Entry 7B9C (X-ray diffraction, 2.40 A resolution); this record covers chains A and B of the 4 polymer chains in the assembly.

# Chain A
Molecule: Splicing factor 3B subunit 3
Source organism: Mus musculus
Reference sequence: chimeric construct of Q921M3, Q15393: residues 1-760 from Q921M3 (SF3B3_MOUSE) positions 1-442 (offset varies); residues 768-1198 from Q15393 positions 768-1198 (same numbers)
Chain sequence (899 residues; row label = number of the first residue in the row; note: 318 numbers in that range are skipped by the numbering (no residue carries them; nothing is unmodelled there); numbers below 1 keep their minus sign (Gly-9 is residue -9)):
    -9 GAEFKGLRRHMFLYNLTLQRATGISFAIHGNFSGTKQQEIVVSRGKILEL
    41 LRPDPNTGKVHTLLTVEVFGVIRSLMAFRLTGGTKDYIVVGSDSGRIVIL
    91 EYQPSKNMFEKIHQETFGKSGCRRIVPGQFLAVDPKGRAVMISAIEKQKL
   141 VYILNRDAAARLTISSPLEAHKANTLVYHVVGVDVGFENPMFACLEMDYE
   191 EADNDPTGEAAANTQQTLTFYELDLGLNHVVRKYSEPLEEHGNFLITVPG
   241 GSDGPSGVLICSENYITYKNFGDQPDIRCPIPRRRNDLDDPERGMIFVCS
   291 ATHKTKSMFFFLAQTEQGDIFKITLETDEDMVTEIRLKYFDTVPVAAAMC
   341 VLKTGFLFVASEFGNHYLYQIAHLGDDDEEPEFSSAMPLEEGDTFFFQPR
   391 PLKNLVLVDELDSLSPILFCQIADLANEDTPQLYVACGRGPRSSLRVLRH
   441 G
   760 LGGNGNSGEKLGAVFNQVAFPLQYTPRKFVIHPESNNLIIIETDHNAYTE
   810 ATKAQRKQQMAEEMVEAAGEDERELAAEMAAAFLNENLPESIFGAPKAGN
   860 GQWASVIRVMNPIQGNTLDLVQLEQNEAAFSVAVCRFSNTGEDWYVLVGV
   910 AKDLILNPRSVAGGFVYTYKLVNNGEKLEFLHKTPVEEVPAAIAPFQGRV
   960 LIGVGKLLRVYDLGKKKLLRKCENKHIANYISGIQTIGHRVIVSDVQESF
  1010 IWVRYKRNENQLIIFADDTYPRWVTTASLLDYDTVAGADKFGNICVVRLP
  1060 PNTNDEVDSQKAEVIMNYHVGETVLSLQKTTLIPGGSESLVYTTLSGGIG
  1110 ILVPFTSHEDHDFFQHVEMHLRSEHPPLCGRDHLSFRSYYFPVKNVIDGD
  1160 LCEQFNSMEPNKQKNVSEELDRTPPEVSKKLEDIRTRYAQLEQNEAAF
Not modelled in the structure: -9 to -3, 760-772, 1199-1207
Differences from the reference sequence: expression tag (-9 to 0, 1199-1207); linker (761-767)
Swiss-Prot annotation at these positions:
  - region: Glu105 to Gln119 (Interaction with PHF5A, SF3B1 and SF3B5), Asn145 to Tyr168 (Interaction with PHF5A, SF3B1 and SF3B5), Asp193 to His231 (Interaction with SF3B1 and SF3B5), Arg786 to His804 (Interaction with SF3B1 and SF3B5), Thr1028 to Lys1049 (Interaction with SF3B1)
  - site: Gly284 (Interaction with SF3B5), Glu306 (Interaction with SF3B5), Glu352 (Interaction with SF3B5), Arg429 (Interaction with SF3B5), Asn916 (Interaction with SF3B5), Asn988 (Interaction with SF3B1), Lys1171 (Interaction with SF3B1)
  - modified residue: Ser156 (Phosphoserine)

# Chain B
Molecule: Splicing factor 3B subunit 5
Source organism: Homo sapiens
Reference sequence: Q9BWJ5 (SF3B5_HUMAN); numbering as in UniProt (aligned over 1-86)
Chain sequence (86 residues; each row starts with the number of its first residue):
     1 MTDRYTIHSQLEHLQSKYIGTGHADTTKWEWLVNQHRDSYCSYMGHFDLL
    51 NYFAIAENESKARVRFNLMEKMLQPCGPPADKPEEN
Not modelled in the structure: 1-8, 83-86
Swiss-Prot annotation at these positions:
  - site (Interaction with RNA): Tyr5, Gly20
  - modified residue: Thr2 (N-acetylthreonine), Ser9 (Phosphoserine), Lys17 (N6-acetyllysine)

# Interface between chain A and chain B
Contacting residue pairs (92):
  Gly35(A) - Phe47(B)
  Lys36(A) - Phe47(B)
  Val61(A) - Gly45(B)
  Val61(A) - His46(B)
  Cys112(A) - Ser42(B)
  Cys112(A) - Gly45(B)
  Cys112(A) - His46(B)
  Arg113(A) - Tyr18(B)  hydrogen bond
  Arg114(A) - Ile19(B)
  Arg114(A) - Asn34(B)  hydrogen bond
  Arg114(A) - Arg37(B)
  Arg114(A) - Asp38(B)  salt bridge
  Arg114(A) - Cys41(B)
  Ile115(A) - Tyr18(B)  hydrophobic
  Ile115(A) - Ile19(B)
  Val116(A) - Tyr18(B)
  Gln119(A) - Met44(B)  hydrogen bond (side chain-backbone)
  Gln119(A) - Gly45(B)
  Ile135(A) - Cys41(B)  hydrophobic
  Ile135(A) - Met44(B)  hydrophobic
  Ile135(A) - Met69(B)  hydrophobic
  Glu136(A) - Ile19(B)
  Lys137(A) - Lys17(B)
  Leu166(A) - Met72(B)  hydrophobic
  Val167(A) - Met69(B)
  Tyr168(A) - Phe66(B)  hydrophobic
  Tyr168(A) - Met69(B)
  Tyr168(A) - Glu70(B)  hydrogen bond
  Met187(A) - Leu73(B)  hydrophobic
  Tyr189(A) - Arg37(B)
  Tyr189(A) - Leu73(B)  hydrophobic
  Ala192(A) - Leu73(B)  hydrophobic
  Ala192(A) - Gln74(B)  hydrogen bond (backbone-side chain)
  Ala192(A) - Pro79(B)
  Asp193(A) - Trp29(B)
  Asp193(A) - Arg37(B)  salt bridge
  Asp193(A) - Leu73(B)
  Asp193(A) - Pro79(B)
  Asp195(A) - Pro79(B)
  Pro196(A) - Pro78(B)
  Pro196(A) - Pro79(B)
  Pro196(A) - Asp81(B)
  Gly198(A) - Pro78(B)
  Ala201(A) - Leu73(B)
  Ala201(A) - Gln74(B)
  Thr204(A) - Leu73(B)
  His231(A) - Phe66(B)
  His231(A) - Glu70(B)  salt bridge
  Gly232(A) - Phe66(B)
  Asn233(A) - Phe66(B)
  Glu253(A) - Arg63(B)  salt bridge
  Arg283(A) - Glu59(B)  salt bridge
  Gly284(A) - Arg63(B)
  Ile286(A) - Arg63(B)
  Val288(A) - Ser60(B)
  Val288(A) - Ala62(B)  hydrophobic
  Glu306(A) - Ser60(B)
  Glu306(A) - Arg63(B)  salt bridge
  Glu352(A) - Ser60(B)
  Glu352(A) - Lys61(B)  hydrogen bond (backbone-side chain)
  Phe353(A) - Asn51(B)
  Phe353(A) - Ile55(B)  hydrophobic
  Phe353(A) - Lys61(B)
  Pro406(A) - Ile55(B)  hydrophobic
  Leu408(A) - Ile55(B)  hydrophobic
  Arg429(A) - Ala54(B)  hydrogen bond (side chain-backbone)
  Arg429(A) - Glu57(B)
  Arg429(A) - Asn58(B)
  Arg429(A) - Glu59(B)  hydrogen bond (side chain-backbone)
  Arg429(A) - Ser60(B)
  Thr784(A) - Ile55(B)
  His804(A) - Ala56(B)
  His804(A) - Asn58(B)  hydrogen bond (backbone-side chain)
  Asn805(A) - Asn58(B)
  Asn805(A) - Glu59(B)
  Lys856(A) - Asn58(B)  hydrogen bond (side chain-backbone)
  Lys856(A) - Glu59(B)  salt bridge
  Leu915(A) - Ala56(B)
  Leu915(A) - Glu57(B)
  Asn916(A) - Lys71(B)
  Lys1049(A) - Leu49(B)
  Lys1049(A) - Tyr52(B)
  Phe1050(A) - Leu49(B)  hydrophobic
  Gly1080(A) - Phe47(B)
  Glu1081(A) - Asp48(B)
  Thr1082(A) - Asp48(B)  hydrogen bond (backbone-side chain)
  Leu1104(A) - Asp48(B)
  Leu1104(A) - Tyr52(B)  hydrophobic
  Ser1105(A) - Phe47(B)
  Ser1105(A) - Asp48(B)  hydrogen bond
  Tyr1148(A) - His46(B)
  Tyr1149(A) - His46(B)  hydrogen bond
Interface residues without a listed pair, chain A (67 interface residues in all): Ile14, Arg34, Arg63, Asp188, Thr197, Met285, Phe287, Val335, Arg786, Asp803, Ala806, Thr1034, Leu1084, Thr1103
Interface residues without a listed pair, chain B (38 interface residues in all): Ala80

# Overview
67 residues of chain A and 38 residues of chain B are in contact; the contacts include 13 hydrogen bonds and 7
salt bridges. Polar pairs include Arg114(A)-Asp38(B), Asp193(A)-Arg37(B) and His231(A)-Glu70(B).
Here chain A is Splicing factor 3B subunit 3 (Mus musculus) and chain B is Splicing factor 3B subunit 5 (Homo
sapiens). Entry 7B9C (Structure of a minimal SF3B core in complex with spliceostatin A (form I)) was
determined by X-ray diffraction, deposited together with 7B0I, 7B91, 7B92, 7OMF, 7ONB and 7OPI.
